Entry 7LXN (electron microscopy, 3.85 A resolution); this record covers chains B and F of the 12 polymer chains in the assembly.

Chain B (and F):
Name: HIV-1 Env glycoprotein gp41
From: Human immunodeficiency virus 1
Notes: chain F of this document is another copy of the same molecule, construct and numbering; everything in this record applies to it too
Amino-acid sequence (153 residues; row label = number of the first residue in the row):
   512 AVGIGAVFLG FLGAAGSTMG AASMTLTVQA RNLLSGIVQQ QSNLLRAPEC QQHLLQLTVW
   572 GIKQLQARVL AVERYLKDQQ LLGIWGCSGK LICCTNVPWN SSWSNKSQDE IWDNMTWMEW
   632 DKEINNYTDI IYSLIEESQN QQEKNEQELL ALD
Not modelled in the structure: 512-521, 546-566, 661-664
Disulfides: C598-C604
Covalently attached groups: N-acetylglucosamine (NAG) linked to N611

Chain B / chain F interface:
Pairs across the interface (32; chain B residue first):
  S534(B) with Q652(F); K655(F), hydrogen bond (backbone-side chain)
  M535(B) with Q652(F); K655(F)
  L537(B) with K655(F)
  T538(B) with E647(F); Q652(F), hydrogen bond
  A541(B) with Q591(F)
  R542(B) with Q591(F), hydrogen bond (backbone-side chain); E647(F), salt bridge
  L545(B) with K588(F); Q591(F)
  L568(B) with T569(F); V570(F); I573(F), hydrophobic
  I573(B) with I573(F), hydrophobic
  L576(B) with I573(F), hydrophobic; L576(F), hydrophobic; Q577(F); V580(F), hydrophobic
  R579(B) with Q577(F), hydrogen bond; V580(F); E584(F), salt bridge
  V580(B) with V580(F), hydrophobic
  V583(B) with E584(F); L587(F), hydrophobic
  Y586(B) with Q591(F), hydrogen bond
  L587(B) with L587(F), hydrophobic
  L602(B) with I595(F), hydrophobic; N651(F); K655(F)
  I603(B) with K655(F)
Interface residues without a listed pair, chain B (19 interface residues in all): K601, C605
Interface residues without a listed pair, chain F (21 interface residues in all): L568, L581, V583, N656, Q658, E659

Overview:
Chain B and chain F form an interface of 19 and 21 residues respectively, with 5 hydrogen bonds and 2 salt
bridges. Polar contacts include R542(B)-E647(F), R579(B)-E584(F) and S534(B)-K655(F). N-acetylglucosamine is
covalently linked to N611(B).
Both chains are HIV-1 Env glycoprotein gp41 (Human immunodeficiency virus 1). Entry 7LXN (Cryo-EM structure of
EDC-crosslinked ConM SOSIP.v7 (ConM-EDC) in complex with bNAb PGT122) was determined by electron microscopy
together with 7LX2, 7LX3 and 7LXM from the same study.
